8I9W - chains C1 and Lf of the 52 polymer chains in the assembly; structure by electron microscopy, 3.10 A resolution.

== Chain C1 ==
Molecule: 3341-nt RNA strand
Organism: Chaetomium thermophilum
Sequence (3341 nucleotides; each row starts with the number of its first residue):
     1 GGUUGACCUC GGAUCAGGUA GGAGGACCCG CUGAACUUAA GCAUAUCAAU AAGCGGAGGA
    61 AAAGAAACCA ACAGGGAUUG CCCUAGUAAC GGCGAGUGAA GCGGCAACAG CUCAAAUUUG
   121 AAAGCUGGCU UCGGCCCGCG UUGUAAUUUG GAGAGGAUGC UUUGGGCGAG GCUCCUUCUG
   181 AGUUCCCUGG AACGGGACGC CACAGAGGGU GAGAGCCCCG UAUAGUUGGA AGCCAAGCCU
   241 GUGUAAAGCU CCUUCGACGA GUCGAGUAGU UUGGGAAUGC UGCUCAAAAU GGGAGGUAAA
   301 UUUCUUCUAA AGCUAAAUAC CGGCCAGAGA CCGAUAGCGC ACAAGUAGAG UGAUCGAAAG
   361 AUGAAAAGCA CUUUGAAAAG AGGGUUAAAU AGCACGUGAA AUUGUUGAAA GGGAAGCGCU
   421 UGUGACCAGA CUUGCGCCCG GCGGAUCAUC CGGUGUUCUC ACCGGUGCAC UCCGCCGGGC
   481 UCAGGCCAGC AUCGGUUCUG GCGGGGGGAU AAAGGCCCAG GGAAUGUGGC UCCUCCGGGA
   541 GUGUUAUAGC CCUGGGUGUA AUACCCUCGC CGGGACCGAG GACCGCGCUC UGCAAGGAUG
   601 CUGGCGUAAU GGUCACCAGC GACCCGUCUU GAAACACGGA CCAAGGAGUC AAGGUUUUGC
   661 GCGAGUGUUU GGGUGUAAAA CCCGCACGCG UAAUGAAAGU GAACGUAGGU GAGAGCUUCG
   721 GCGCAUCAUC GACCGAUCCU GAUGUAUUCG GAUGGAUUUG AGUAGGAGCG UUAAGCCUUG
   781 GACCCGAAAG AUGGUGAACU AUGCUUGGAU AGGGUGAAGC CAGAGGAAAC UCUGGUGGAG
   841 GCUCGCAGCG GUUCUGACGU GCAAAUCGAU CGUCAAAUCU GAGCAUGGGG GCGAAAGACU
   901 AAUCGAACCA UCUAGUAGCU GGUUACCGCC GAAGUUUCCC UCAGGAUAGC AGUGUCGACC
   961 UUCAGUUUUA UGAGGUAAAG CGAAUGAUUA GGGACUCGGG GGCGAUUUUU AGCCUUCAUC
  1021 CAUUCUCAAA CUUUAAAUAU GUAAGAAGCC CUUGUUACUU AACUGAACGU GGGCAUUCGA
  1081 AUGUAUCGAC ACUAGUGGGC CAUUUUUGGU AAGCAGAACU GGCGAUGCGG GAUGAACCGA
  1141 ACGCGGGGUU AAGGUGCCGG AGUGGACGCU CAUCAGACAC CACAAAAGGC GUUAGUACAU
  1201 CUUGACAGCA GGACGGUGGC CAUGGAAGUC GGAAUCCGCU AAGGACUGUG UAACAACUCA
  1261 CCUGCCGAAU GUACUAGCCC UGAAAAUGGA UGGCGCUCAA GCGUCCCACC CAUACCCCGC
  1321 CCUCAGGGUA GAAACGAUGC CCUGAGGAGU AGGCGGCCGU GGAGGUCAGU GACGAAGCCU
  1381 AGGGCGUGAG CCCGGGUCGA ACGGCCUCUA GUGCAGAUCU UGGUGGUAGU AGCAAAUACU
  1441 UCAAUGAGAA CUUGAAGGAC CGAAGUGGGG AAAGGUUCCA UGUGAACAGC GGUUGGACAU
  1501 GGGUUAGUCG AUCCUAAGCC AUAGGGAAGU UCCGUUUCAA AGGGGCACUC GUGCCCCGUG
  1561 UGGCGAAAGG GAAGCCGGUU AAUAUUCCGG CACCUGGAUG UGGGUUUUGC GCGGCAACGC
  1621 AACUGAACGC GGAGACGACG GCGGGGGCCC CGGGCAGAGU UCUCUUUUCU UCUUAACGGU
  1681 CUAUCACCCU GGAAACAGUU UGUCUGGAGA UAGGGUUUAA UGGCCGGAAG AGCCCGACAC
  1741 UUCUGUCGGG UCCGGUGCGC UCUCGACGUC CCUUGAAAAU CCGCGGGAGG GAAUAAUUCU
  1801 CACGCCAGGU CGUACUCAUA ACCGCAGCAG GUCCCCAAGG UGAACAGCCU CUGGUUGAUA
  1861 GAACAAUGUA GAUAAGGGAA GUCGGCAAAA UAGAUCCGUA ACUUCGGGAA AAGGAUUGGC
  1921 UCUAAGGGUU GGGCACGUUG GGCUUUGGGC GGACGCCCUG GGAGCAGAGG GCCUCUAGCC
  1981 GGGCAACCGG CCGGCGGCCC UCAGCACCCG GGGUUGAAGC CCUUAGCAGG CUUCGGCCGU
  2041 CCGGCGUGCG GUUAACAACC AACUUAGAAC UGGUACGGAC AGGGGGAAUC UGACUGUCUA
  2101 AUUAAAACAU AGCAUUGCGA UGGCCAGAAA GUGGUGUUGA CGCAAUGUGA UUUCUGCCCA
  2161 GUGCUCUGAA UGUCAAAGUG AAGAAAUUCA ACCAAGCGCG GGUAAACGGC GGGAGUAACU
  2221 AUGACUCUCU UAAGGUAGCC AAAUGCCUCG UCAUCUAAUU AGUGACGCGC AUGAAUGGAU
  2281 UAACGAGAUU CCCACUGUCC CUAUCUACUA UCUAGCGAAA CCACAGCCAA GGGAACGGGC
  2341 UUGGCAAAAU CAGCGGGGAA AGAAGACCCU GUUGAGCUUG ACUCUAGUUU GACAUUGUGA
  2401 AAAGACAUAG GAGGUGUAGA AUAGGUGGGA GCUUCGGCGC CAGUGAAAUA CCACUACUCC
  2461 UAUUGUUUUU UUACUUAUUC AAUGAAGCGG GGCUGGACUU GCGUCCAACU UCUGGAGUUA
  2521 AGGUCCUUCG CGGGCCGACC CGGGUUGAAG ACAUUGUCAG GUGGGGAGUU UGGCUGGGGC
  2581 GGCACAUCUG UUAAACCAUA ACGCAGGUGU CCUAAGGGGG GCUCAUGGAG AACAGAAAUC
  2641 UCCAGUAGAA CAAAAGGGUA AAAGUCCCCU UGAUUUUGAU UUUCAGUGUG AAUACAAACC
  2701 AUGAAAGUGU GGCCUAUCGA UCCUUUAGUC CCUCGAAAUU UGAGGCUAGA GGUGCCAGAA
  2761 AAGUUACCAC AGGGAUAACU GGCUUGUGGC GGCCAAGCGU UCAUAGCGAC GUCGCUUUUU
  2821 GAUCCUUCGA UGUCGGCUCU UCCUAUCAUA CCGAAGCAGA AUUCGGUAAG CGUUGGAUUG
  2881 UUCACCCACU AAUAGGGAAC GUGAGCUGGG UUUAGACCGU CGUGAGACAG GUUAGUUUUA
  2941 CCCUACUGAU GAACUCGUCG CAAUGGUAAU UCAGCUUAGU ACGAGAGGAA CCGCUGAUUC
  3001 AGAUAAUUGG UUUUUGCGGU UGUCCGACCG GGCAGUGCCG CGAAGCUACC AUCUGCUGGA
  3061 UAAUGGCUGA ACGCCUCUAA GUCAGAAUCC AUGCCAGAAC GCGACGAUAC UACCCGCACG
  3121 UUGUAGACGU AUAAGAAUAG GCUCCGGCCU CGUAUCCUAG CAGGCGAUUC CUCCGCCGGC
  3181 CUCGAAGUGG CCGUCGGUAA UUCGCGUAUU GCAAUUUAGA CACGCGCGGG AUCAAAUCCU
  3241 UUGCAGACGA CUUAGAUGUG CGAAAGGGUC CUGUAAGCAG UAGAGUAGCC UUGUUGUUAC
  3301 GAUCUGCUGA GGGUAAGCCC UCCUUCGCCU AGAUUUCCCA G
Disordered / not traced: 1-2, 693-706, 803-884, 901-905, 987-1028, 1435-1858, 1887-1894, 1904-2070, 2082, 2093-2283, 2485-2545, 2571-2721, 2753-2756, 2801-2804, 2822-2828, 2833, 2909-2914, 2937-2940, 3338-3341

== Chain Lf ==
Name: 60S ribosomal protein l33-like protein
Organism: Chaetomium thermophilum
UniProt: G0SCL3 (G0SCL3_CHATD); numbering as in UniProt (aligned over 1-109)
Amino-acid sequence (109 residues; each row starts with the number of its first residue):
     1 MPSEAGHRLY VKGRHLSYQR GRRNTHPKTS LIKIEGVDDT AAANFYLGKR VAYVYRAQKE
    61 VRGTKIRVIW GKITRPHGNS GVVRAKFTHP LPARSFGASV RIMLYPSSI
Disordered / not traced: 1

== Chain C1 / chain Lf interface ==
Pairs across the interface - 120 pairs, chain C1 then chain Lf:
  U420(C1) - Pro27(Lf)  sugar contact
  U420(C1) - Pro90(Lf)  sugar contact
  U421(C1) - Pro90(Lf)  hydrogen bond to the sugar
  U421(C1) - Leu91(Lf)  hydrogen bond to the sugar
  U421(C1) - Pro92(Lf)  base contact
  G422(C1) - Tyr55(Lf)  hydrogen bond to the phosphate
  G422(C1) - His89(Lf)  phosphate contact
  G422(C1) - Pro92(Lf)  sugar contact
  U423(C1) - Tyr55(Lf)  hydrogen bond to the phosphate
  U423(C1) - Gln58(Lf)  phosphate contact
  U423(C1) - Arg67(Lf)  salt bridge to the phosphate
  G424(C1) - Ala57(Lf)  phosphate contact
  G424(C1) - Gln58(Lf)  hydrogen bond to the phosphate
  G424(C1) - Lys59(Lf)  hydrogen bond to the phosphate
  G424(C1) - Arg67(Lf)  salt bridge to the phosphate
  A425(C1) - Lys59(Lf)  phosphate contact
  A488(C1) - Thr88(Lf)  phosphate contact
  G489(C1) - Arg50(Lf)  sugar contact
  C490(C1) - Pro106(Lf)  phosphate contact
  U499(C1) - Asn44(Lf)  sugar contact
  G574(C1) - Leu47(Lf)  sugar contact
  G574(C1) - Gly48(Lf)  phosphate contact
  G574(C1) - Thr74(Lf)  hydrogen bond to the sugar
  A575(C1) - Lys72(Lf)  phosphate contact
  A575(C1) - Thr74(Lf)  sugar contact
  C576(C1) - Lys72(Lf)  salt bridge to the phosphate
  C605(C1) - Arg62(Lf)  hydrogen bond to the sugar
  U607(C1) - Arg62(Lf)  hydrogen bond to the base
  A609(C1) - Arg62(Lf)  hydrogen bond to the sugar
  G611(C1) - His89(Lf)  salt bridge to the phosphate
  A618(C1) - Pro92(Lf)  base contact
  A618(C1) - Ala93(Lf)  hydrogen bond to the sugar
  A618(C1) - Arg94(Lf)  hydrogen bond to the sugar
  G619(C1) - Ala93(Lf)  sugar contact
  G619(C1) - Phe96(Lf)  sugar contact
  C620(C1) - Arg20(Lf)  sugar contact
  C620(C1) - Arg23(Lf)  hydrogen bond to the sugar
  C620(C1) - Thr25(Lf)  sugar contact
  G1129(C1) - Asn24(Lf)  hydrogen bond to the phosphate
  G1130(C1) - Arg22(Lf)  phosphate contact
  G1130(C1) - Arg23(Lf)  salt bridge to the phosphate
  G1131(C1) - Arg23(Lf)  salt bridge to the phosphate
  A1132(C1) - Arg23(Lf)  hydrogen bond to the phosphate
  U1133(C1) - Arg23(Lf)  salt bridge to the phosphate
  G1146(C1) - Lys28(Lf)  salt bridge to the phosphate
  G1147(C1) - Lys28(Lf)  salt bridge to the phosphate
  G1147(C1) - Lys86(Lf)  salt bridge to the phosphate
  G1148(C1) - Arg75(Lf)  salt bridge to the phosphate
  U1149(C1) - Arg75(Lf)  salt bridge to the phosphate
  G1159(C1) - Arg20(Lf)  sugar contact
  G1159(C1) - Arg22(Lf)  hydrogen bond to the base
  G1160(C1) - Ser17(Lf)  sugar contact
  G1160(C1) - Arg20(Lf)  sugar contact
  G1160(C1) - Arg22(Lf)  base contact
  G1160(C1) - Leu31(Lf)  sugar contact
  G1160(C1) - His77(Lf)  hydrogen bond to the sugar
  A1161(C1) - His77(Lf)  sugar contact
  G1162(C1) - Asn79(Lf)  hydrogen bond to the phosphate
  G1162(C1) - Ser80(Lf)  hydrogen bond to the phosphate
  A1308(C1) - Asn79(Lf)  hydrogen bond to the sugar
  C1309(C1) - Gly78(Lf)  hydrogen bond to the phosphate
  C1309(C1) - Asn79(Lf)  sugar contact
  C1310(C1) - His77(Lf)  salt bridge to the phosphate
  C1310(C1) - Gly78(Lf)  phosphate contact
  C1310(C1) - Arg84(Lf)  salt bridge to the phosphate
  C1311(C1) - Gln19(Lf)  hydrogen bond to the phosphate
  C1311(C1) - Arg20(Lf)  sugar contact
  C1311(C1) - Arg84(Lf)  salt bridge to the phosphate
  A1312(C1) - Asn24(Lf)  phosphate contact
  A1312(C1) - His26(Lf)  salt bridge to the phosphate
  U3121(C1) - Lys59(Lf)  hydrogen bond to the base
  U3121(C1) - Glu60(Lf)  base contact
  U3121(C1) - Lys65(Lf)  hydrogen bond to the sugar
  U3122(C1) - Gln58(Lf)  phosphate contact
  U3122(C1) - Lys65(Lf)  salt bridge to the phosphate
  G3123(C1) - Arg56(Lf)  salt bridge to the phosphate
  G3123(C1) - Ala57(Lf)  phosphate contact
  G3123(C1) - Gln58(Lf)  hydrogen bond to the phosphate
  U3124(C1) - Arg56(Lf)  hydrogen bond to the base
  A3125(C1) - Arg94(Lf)  salt bridge to the phosphate
  A3125(C1) - Phe96(Lf)  base contact
  G3126(C1) - Arg94(Lf)  hydrogen bond to the base
  G3126(C1) - Ser95(Lf)  base contact
  G3126(C1) - Phe96(Lf)  hydrogen bond to the base
  G3126(C1) - Gly97(Lf)  base contact
  G3126(C1) - Ala98(Lf)  base contact
  G3126(C1) - Ser99(Lf)  sugar contact
  A3127(C1) - Ser99(Lf)  phosphate contact
  C3128(C1) - Arg8(Lf)  sugar contact
  C3128(C1) - Tyr10(Lf)  hydrogen bond to the sugar
  C3128(C1) - Lys12(Lf)  salt bridge to the phosphate
  G3129(C1) - Gly6(Lf)  phosphate contact
  G3129(C1) - His7(Lf)  phosphate contact
  G3129(C1) - Arg8(Lf)  salt bridge to the phosphate
  U3158(C1) - Ser3(Lf)  phosphate contact
  U3158(C1) - Glu4(Lf)  phosphate contact
  U3158(C1) - Ala5(Lf)  sugar contact
  A3159(C1) - Ser3(Lf)  phosphate contact
  G3160(C1) - Pro2(Lf)  base contact
  G3160(C1) - Ser3(Lf)  hydrogen bond to the phosphate
  A3162(C1) - His7(Lf)  hydrogen bond to the base
  G3163(C1) - Pro2(Lf)  sugar contact
  G3163(C1) - Ser3(Lf)  hydrogen bond to the sugar
  G3163(C1) - His7(Lf)  hydrogen bond to the base
  G3164(C1) - Pro2(Lf)  phosphate contact
  U3198(C1) - Pro2(Lf)  sugar contact
  A3214(C1) - Trp70(Lf)  phosphate contact
  U3215(C1) - Val54(Lf)  sugar contact
  U3215(C1) - Thr64(Lf)  hydrogen bond to the base
  U3215(C1) - Ile66(Lf)  base contact
  U3215(C1) - Val68(Lf)  phosphate contact
  U3215(C1) - Trp70(Lf)  hydrogen bond to the phosphate
  U3215(C1) - Arg101(Lf)  sugar contact
  U3216(C1) - His7(Lf)  hydrogen bond to the base
  U3216(C1) - Arg8(Lf)  base contact
  U3216(C1) - Leu9(Lf)  hydrogen bond to the base
  U3216(C1) - Tyr10(Lf)  base contact
  U3217(C1) - Gly63(Lf)  hydrogen bond to the base
  U3217(C1) - Thr64(Lf)  hydrogen bond to the base
  U3217(C1) - Ile66(Lf)  sugar contact
Other interface residues (no listed pair), chain C1 (64 interface residues in all): G573, G621, U1163, A3213, G3219, A3220
Other interface residues (no listed pair), chain Lf (70 interface residues in all): Gly21, Tyr53, Val61, Ile69, Ile73, Pro76, Tyr105

== Overview ==
64 residues of chain C1 face 70 of chain Lf across their interface, with 39 hydrogen bonds and 21 salt
bridges. Polar pairs include U607(C1)-Arg62(Lf), G1159(C1)-Arg22(Lf) and U3121(C1)-Lys59(Lf).
Here chain C1 is a 3341-nt RNA strand and chain Lf is 60S ribosomal protein l33-like protein, both from
Chaetomium thermophilum. Entry 8I9W (Cryo-EM structure of a Chaetomium thermophilum pre-60S ribosomal subunit
- Dbp10-3) was determined by electron microscopy, deposited together with 8I9P, 8I9T, 8I9V, 8I9X, 8I9Y, 8I9Z
and 8IA0.
